6K9V - chains B and F of the 6 polymer chains in the assembly; structure by X-ray diffraction, 2.54 A resolution.

Chain B:
Molecule: Tubulin beta-2B chain
Source organism: Bos taurus
UniProt: Q6B856 (TBB2B_BOVIN); numbering as in UniProt (aligned over 1-445)
Amino-acid sequence (445 residues; each row starts with the number of its first residue):
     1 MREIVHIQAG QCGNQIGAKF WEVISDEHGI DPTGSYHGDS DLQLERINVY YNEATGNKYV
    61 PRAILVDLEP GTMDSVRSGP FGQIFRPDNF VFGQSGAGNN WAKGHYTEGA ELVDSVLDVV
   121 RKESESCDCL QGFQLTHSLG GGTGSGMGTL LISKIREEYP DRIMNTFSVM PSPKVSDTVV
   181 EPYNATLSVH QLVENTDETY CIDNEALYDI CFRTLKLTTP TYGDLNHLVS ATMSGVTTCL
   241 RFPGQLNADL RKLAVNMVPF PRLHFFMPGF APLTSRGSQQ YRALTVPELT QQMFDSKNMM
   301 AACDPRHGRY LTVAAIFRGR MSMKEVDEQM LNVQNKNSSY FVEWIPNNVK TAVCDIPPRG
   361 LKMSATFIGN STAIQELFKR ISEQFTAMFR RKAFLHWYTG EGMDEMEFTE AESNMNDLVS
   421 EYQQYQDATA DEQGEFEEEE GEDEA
Disordered / not traced: 1, 429-445
Swiss-Prot annotation at these positions:
  - motif: Met1 to Ile4 (MREI motif)
  - binding site (GTP): Gln11, Glu69, Ser138, Gly142, Thr143, Gly144, Asn204, Asn226
  - binding site (Mg(2+)): Glu69
  - modified residue: Ser40 (Phosphoserine), Thr55 (Phosphothreonine), Lys58 (N6-acetyllysine), Ser172 (Phosphoserine), Thr285 (Phosphothreonine), Thr290 (Phosphothreonine), Arg318 (Omega-N-methylarginine), Glu438 (5-glutamyl polyglutamate)
  - cross-link (Glycyl lysine isopeptide (Lys-Gly)): Lys58 (interchain with G-Cter in ubiquitin), Lys324 (interchain with G-Cter in ubiquitin)
Ion coordination: Mg2+: Gln11 (together with GDP)
Small-molecule neighbours:
  - (5-methoxy-1H-indol-2-yl)-phenyl-methanone (D3L): Val236, Cys239, Leu240, Leu246, Ala248, Asp249, Lys252, Leu253, Asn256, Met257, Thr312, Val313, Ala314, Ile316, Asn348, Lys350, Ile368
  - GDP (guanosine-5'-diphosphate): Gly10, Gln11, Cys12, Gln15, Ile16, Asp67, Ala97, Asn99, Ser138, Gly140, Gly141, Gly142, Thr143, Gly144, Ser145, Val169, Pro171, Val175, Asp177, Glu181, Asn204, Leu207, Tyr222, Leu225, Asn226

Chain F:
Molecule: Tubulin tyrosine ligase
Source organism: Gallus gallus
UniProt: E1BQ43 (E1BQ43_CHICK); residues 1-378 here = UniProt positions 1-378
Amino-acid sequence (384 residues; row label = number of the first residue in the row):
     1 MYTFVVRDEN SSVYAEVSRL LLATGQWKRL RKDNPRFNLM LGERNRLPFG RLGHEPGLVQ
    61 LVNYYRGADK LCRKASLVKL IKTSPELSES CTWFPESYVI YPTNLKTPVA PAQNGIRHLI
   121 NNTRTDEREV FLAAYNRRRE GREGNVWIAK SSAGAKGEGI LISSEASELL DFIDEQGQVH
   181 VIQKYLEKPL LLEPGHRKFD IRSWVLVDHL YNIYLYREGV LRTSSEPYNS ANFQDKTCHL
   241 TNHCIQKEYS KNYGRYEEGN EMFFEEFNQY LMDALNTTLE NSILLQIKHI IRSCLMCIEP
   301 AISTKHLHYQ SFQLFGFDFM VDEELKVWLI EVNGAPACAQ KLYAELCQGI VDVAISSVFP
   361 LADTGQKTSQ PTSIFIKLHH HHHH
Disordered / not traced: 104-125, 150-160, 248-251, 363-371, 381-384
Construct notes: expression tag (379-384)
Small-molecule neighbours: AMP-PCP (ACP; phosphomethylphosphonic acid adenylate ester): Lys74, Pro95, Ile148, Gln183, Lys184, Tyr185, Leu186, Lys198, Asp200, Arg202, Arg222, His239, Leu240, Thr241, Asn242, Asp318, Met320, Ile330, Glu331, Asn333

Chain B / chain F interface:
Contacting residue pairs - 9 pairs, chain B then chain F:
  Leu331(B) - Arg36(F)
  Leu331(B) - Pro56(F)
  Leu331(B) - Gly57(F)
  Gln334(B) - Arg36(F)  hydrogen bond
  Asn335(B) - Arg36(F)  hydrogen bond
  Asn335(B) - Gly57(F)
  Asn335(B) - Leu58(F)
  Ser338(B) - Leu30(F)
  Ser338(B) - Asn34(F)  hydrogen bond
Other interface residues (no listed pair), chain B (6 interface residues in all): Arg309, Asn347
Other interface residues (no listed pair), chain F (8 interface residues in all): Thr3, Arg31

Summary:
6 residues of chain B face 8 of chain F across their interface; the contacts include 3 hydrogen bonds. Polar
contacts include Gln334(B)-Arg36(F), Asn335(B)-Arg36(F) and Ser338(B)-Asn34(F). Bound to chain B: GDP and
(5-methoxy-1H-indol-2-yl)-phenyl-methanone. Chain F binds AMP-PCP.
Here chain B is Tubulin beta-2B chain (Bos taurus) and chain F is Tubulin tyrosine ligase (Gallus gallus).
Entry 6K9V (Crystal structure of tubulin in complex with inhibitor D64) was determined by X-ray diffraction.
